6R91 - chains B and J of the 12 polymer chains in the assembly; structure by electron microscopy, 4.10 A resolution (low resolution: residue-level contacts below are approximate; hydrogen-bond / salt-bridge calls are withheld).

Chain B:
Name: Histone H4
Organism: Homo sapiens
Reference sequence: P62805 (H4_HUMAN); numbering as in UniProt (aligned over 1-103)
Sequence (106 residues; row label = number of the first residue in the row; numbers below 1 keep their minus sign (Gly-2 is residue -2)):
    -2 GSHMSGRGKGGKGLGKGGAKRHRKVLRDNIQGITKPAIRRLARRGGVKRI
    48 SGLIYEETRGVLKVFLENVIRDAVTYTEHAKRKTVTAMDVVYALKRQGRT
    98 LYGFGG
Unresolved in the structure: -2 to 22
Sequence notes: expression tag (-2 to 0)
UniProt features mapped onto this chain:
  - DNA-binding region: Lys17 to Lys21
  - modified residue: Ser2 (N-acetylserine), Arg4 (Asymmetric dimethylarginine), Lys6 (N6-(2-hydroxyisobutyryl)lysine), Lys9 (N6-(2-hydroxyisobutyryl)lysine), Lys13 (N6-(2-hydroxyisobutyryl)lysine), Lys17 (N6-(2-hydroxyisobutyryl)lysine), Lys21 (N6,N6,N6-trimethyllysine), Lys32 (N6-(2-hydroxyisobutyryl)lysine), Lys45 (N6-(2-hydroxyisobutyryl)lysine), Ser48 (Phosphoserine), Tyr52 (Phosphotyrosine), Lys60 (N6-(2-hydroxyisobutyryl)lysine), Lys78 (N6-(2-hydroxyisobutyryl)lysine), Lys80 (N6-(2-hydroxyisobutyryl)lysine), Thr81 (Phosphothreonine), Tyr89 (Phosphotyrosine), Lys92 (N6-(2-hydroxyisobutyryl)lysine)
  - cross-link (Glycyl lysine isopeptide (Lys-Gly)): Lys13 (interchain with G-Cter in SUMO2), Lys21 (interchain with G-Cter in SUMO2), Lys32 (interchain with G-Cter in SUMO2), Lys60 (interchain with G-Cter in SUMO2), Lys80 (interchain with G-Cter in SUMO2), Lys92 (interchain with G-Cter in SUMO2)
  - natural variant: Lys32 (K32T: In TEBIVANED3), Pro33 (P33A: In TEBIVANED1; P33L: In TEBIVANED1; P33R: In TEBIVANED3), Arg36 (R36W: In TEBIVANED3), Leu38 (L38P: In TEBIVANED3), Arg41 (R41C: In TEBIVANED2 and TEBIVANED3; uncertain significance; R41H: Found in a patient with a neurodevelopmental disorder; uncertain significance; R41L: In TEBIVANED4), Arg46 (R46C: In TEBIVANED3), Glu64 (E64Q: In a breast cancer sample), His76 (H76R: In TEBIVANED4), Lys92 (K92E: In TEBIVANED2; K92Q: In TEBIVANED1; K92R: In TEBIVANED1), Gly95 (G95R: Found in a patient with a neurodevelopmental disorder; uncertain significance), Tyr99 (Y99H: In TEBIVANED3)
  - mutagenesis: Lys13 (K13A: Impaired methylation by N6AMT1), Lys32 (K32R: Abolished ufmylation)

Chain J:
Molecule: Human alpha-satellite DNA (145-MER) with abasic sites at positions 97-98
Sequence (145 nucleotides; each row starts with the number of its first residue):
     1 ATCAATATCCACCTGCAGATTCTACCAAAAGTGTATTTGGAAACTGCTCC
    51 ATCAAAAGGCATGTTCAGCTGAACCAGCTGAACATGCCTTTTGATGXXGC
   101 AGTTTCCAAATACACTTTTGGTAGAATCTGCAGGTGGATATTGAT
Modified / non-standard residues: 3DR (1',2'-dideoxyribofuranose-5'-phosphate) at position 97; 3DR (1',2'-dideoxyribofuranose-5'-phosphate) at position 98

Interface between chain B and chain J:
Residue-residue contacts - 17 pairs, chain B then chain J:
  Arg24(B) - DT92(J)
  Arg36(B) - DA84(J)
  Arg40(B) - DT85(J)
  Arg46(B) - DA82(J)
  Arg46(B) - DC83(J)
  Arg46(B) - DA84(J)
  Ile47(B) - DC83(J)
  Ile47(B) - DA84(J)
  Ser48(B) - DC83(J)
  Gly49(B) - DC83(J)
  Leu50(B) - DC83(J)
  Arg79(B) - DT104(J)
  Arg79(B) - DT105(J)
  Lys80(B) - DT103(J)
  Lys80(B) - DT104(J)
  Thr81(B) - DT103(J)
  Thr81(B) - DT104(J)
Other interface residues (no listed pair), chain B (13 interface residues in all): Lys45, Tyr52

In short:
13 residues of chain B and 8 residues of chain J are in contact. From UniProt: a DNA-binding region and 2
mutagenesis sites on chain B.
Here chain B is Histone H4 (Homo sapiens) and chain J is Human alpha-satellite DNA (145-MER) with abasic sites
at positions 97-98. Entry 6R91 (Cryo-EM structure of NCP_THF2(-3)-UV-DDB) was determined by electron
microscopy together with 6R8Y, 6R8Z, 6R90, 6R92, 6R93 and 6R94 from the same study.
